Entry 8CMT (electron microscopy, 3.04 A resolution); this record covers chains A and C of the 4 polymer chains in the assembly.

Chain A:
Protein: Coagulation factor XIII A chain
Organism: Homo sapiens
Notes: EC 2.3.2.13
UniProtKB: P00488 (F13A_HUMAN); residues 1-732 here = UniProt positions 1-732
Chain sequence (732 residues; row label = number of the first residue in the row):
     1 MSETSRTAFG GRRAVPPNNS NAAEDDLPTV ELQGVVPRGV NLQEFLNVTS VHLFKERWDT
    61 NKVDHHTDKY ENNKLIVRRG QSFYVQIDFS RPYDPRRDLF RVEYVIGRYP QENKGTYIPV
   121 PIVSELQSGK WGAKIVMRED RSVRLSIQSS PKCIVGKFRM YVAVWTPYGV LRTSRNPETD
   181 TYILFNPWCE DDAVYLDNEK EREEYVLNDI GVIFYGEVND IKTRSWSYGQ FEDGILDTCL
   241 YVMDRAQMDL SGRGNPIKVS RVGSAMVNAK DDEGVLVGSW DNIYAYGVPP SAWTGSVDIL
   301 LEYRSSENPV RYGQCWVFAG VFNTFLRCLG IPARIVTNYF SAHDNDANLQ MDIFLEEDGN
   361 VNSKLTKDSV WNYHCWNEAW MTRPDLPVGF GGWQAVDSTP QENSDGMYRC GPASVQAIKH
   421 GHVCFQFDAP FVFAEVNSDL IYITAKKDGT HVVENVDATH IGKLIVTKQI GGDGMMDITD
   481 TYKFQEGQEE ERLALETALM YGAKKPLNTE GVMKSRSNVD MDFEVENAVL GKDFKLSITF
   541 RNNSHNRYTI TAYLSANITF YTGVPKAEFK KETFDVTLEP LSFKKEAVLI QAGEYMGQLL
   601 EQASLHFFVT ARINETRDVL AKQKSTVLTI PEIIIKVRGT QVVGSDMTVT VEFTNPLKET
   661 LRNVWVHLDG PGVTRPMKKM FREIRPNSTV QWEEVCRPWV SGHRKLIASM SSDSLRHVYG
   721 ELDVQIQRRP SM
Unresolved in the structure: 1-8, 731-732
Swiss-Prot annotation at these positions:
  - active site: Cys315, His374, Asp397
  - binding site (Ca(2+)): Asn437, Asp439, Glu486, Glu491
  - site: Arg38, Gly39 (Cleavage)
  - modified residue: Ser2 (N-acetylserine)
  - glycosylation: Asn614 (N-linked (GlcNAc...) asparagine)
  - natural variant: Val35 (V35L: Higher specific activity), Arg38 (R38Q: In FA13AD), Pro167 (P167L: In FA13AD), Tyr168 (Y168C: In FA13AD), Arg172 (R172Q: In FA13AD), Gly274 (G274V: In FA13AD), Pro290 (P290R: In FA13AD), His343 (H343Y: In FA13AD), Ala347 (A347D: In FA13AD; uncertain significance), Trp376 (W376R: In FA13AD; uncertain significance), Ser414 (S414L: In FA13AD; uncertain significance), Gln416 (Q416R: In FA13AD), 12 further natural variant entries in UniProt

Chain C:
Protein: Coagulation factor XIII B chain
Organism: Homo sapiens
UniProtKB: P05160 (F13B_HUMAN); numbering as in UniProt (aligned over 1-661)
Chain sequence (661 residues; each row starts with the number of its first residue):
     1 MRLKNLTFII ILIISGELYA EEKPCGFPHV ENGRIAQYYY TFKSFYFPMS IDKKLSFFCL
    61 AGYTTESGRQ EEQTTCTTEG WSPEPRCFKK CTKPDLSNGY ISDVKLLYKI QENMRYGCAS
   121 GYKTTGGKDE EVVQCLSDGW SSQPTCRKEH ETCLAPELYN GNYSTTQKTF KVKDKVQYEC
   181 ATGYYTAGGK KTEEVECLTY GWSLTPKCTK LKCSSLRLIE NGYFHPVKQT YEEGDVVQFF
   241 CHENYYLSGS DLIQCYNFGW YPESPVCEGR RNRCPPPPLP INSKIQTHST TYRHGEIVHI
   301 ECELNFEIHG SAEIRCEDGK WTEPPKCIEG QEKVACEEPP FIENGAANLH SKIYYNGDKV
   361 TYACKSGYLL HGSNEITCNR GKWTLPPECV ENNENCKHPP VVMNGAVADG ILASYATGSS
   421 VEYRCNEYYL LRGSKISRCE QGKWSSPPVC LEPCTVNVDY MNRNNIEMKW KYEGKVLHGD
   481 LIDFVCKQGY DLSPLTPLSE LSVQCNRGEV KYPLCTRKES KGMCTSPPLI KHGVIISSTV
   541 DTYENGSSVE YRCFDHHFLE GSREAYCLDG MWTTPPLCLE PCTLSFTEME KNNLLLKWDF
   601 DNRPHILHGE YIEFICRGDT YPAELYITGS ILRMQCDRGQ LKYPRCIPRQ STLSYQEPLR
   661 T
Unresolved in the structure: 1-23, 331-661
Swiss-Prot annotation at these positions:
  - motif: Arg617 to Asp619 (Cell attachment site)
  - glycosylation (N-linked (GlcNAc...) asparagine): Asn162, Asn545
  - natural variant: Cys25 (C25R: In FA13BD), Ile101 (I101N: In FA13BD), Leu136 (L136F: In FA13BD; uncertain significance), Val237 (V237I: In FA13BD; uncertain significance), Cys336 (C336F: In FA13BD), Val421 (V421E: In FA13BD), Pro448 (P448S: In FA13BD), Cys450 (C450F: In FA13BD)
Disulfides: Cys25-Cys76, Cys91-Cys135, Cys153-Cys197, Cys180-Cys208, Cys213-Cys255, Cys241-Cys267, Cys274-Cys316, Cys302-Cys327

Interface between chain A and chain C:
Contacting residue pairs (20; chain A residue first):
  Pro387(A) - Gln37(C)
  Val388(A) - Ala36(C)
  Val388(A) - Ser56(C)
  Val388(A) - Phe58(C)  hydrophobic
  Val388(A) - Glu71(C)
  Gly389(A) - Ala36(C)
  Gly389(A) - Tyr38(C)  hydrogen bond (backbone-side chain)
  Phe390(A) - Tyr38(C)  hydrophobic
  Gln416(A) - Tyr38(C)  hydrogen bond
  His420(A) - Tyr38(C)
  His420(A) - Phe42(C)
  His420(A) - Tyr46(C)  hydrogen bond
  His422(A) - Gln37(C)
  Phe484(A) - Phe42(C)  hydrophobic
  Phe484(A) - Phe45(C)  hydrophobic
  Glu490(A) - Phe42(C)
  Glu490(A) - Phe45(C)
  Leu493(A) - Thr41(C)
  Leu493(A) - Phe42(C)  hydrophobic
  Ala494(A) - Phe42(C)
Also at the interface, not in a pair above, chain A (14 interface residues in all): Phe425, Glu489, Thr497
Also at the interface, not in a pair above, chain C (12 interface residues in all): Ile35, Ser44

Summary:
14 residues of chain A and 12 residues of chain C are in contact, with 3 hydrogen bonds. Polar contacts
include Gly389(A)-Tyr38(C), Gln416(A)-Tyr38(C) and His420(A)-Tyr46(C). From UniProt: 3 active-site residues
and 4 Ca2+-binding residues on chain A.
Here chain A is Coagulation factor XIII A chain and chain C is Coagulation factor XIII B chain, both from Homo
sapiens. Entry 8CMT (Structure of the plasma coagulation Factor XIII A2B2 heterotetrameric complex) was
determined by electron microscopy together with 8CMU from the same study.
